2R1P - chain A; structure by X-ray diffraction, 1.80 A resolution.

== Chain A ==
Protein: Phosphotriesterase
From: Agrobacterium tumefaciens
Notes: EC 3.1.8.1
UniProtKB: Q93LD7 (Q93LD7_9RHIZ); residues 34-361 here correspond to UniProt positions 33-360 (UniProt number = residue number - 1)
Amino-acid sequence (328 residues; numbered 34 to 361; the number before each row is that of its first residue):
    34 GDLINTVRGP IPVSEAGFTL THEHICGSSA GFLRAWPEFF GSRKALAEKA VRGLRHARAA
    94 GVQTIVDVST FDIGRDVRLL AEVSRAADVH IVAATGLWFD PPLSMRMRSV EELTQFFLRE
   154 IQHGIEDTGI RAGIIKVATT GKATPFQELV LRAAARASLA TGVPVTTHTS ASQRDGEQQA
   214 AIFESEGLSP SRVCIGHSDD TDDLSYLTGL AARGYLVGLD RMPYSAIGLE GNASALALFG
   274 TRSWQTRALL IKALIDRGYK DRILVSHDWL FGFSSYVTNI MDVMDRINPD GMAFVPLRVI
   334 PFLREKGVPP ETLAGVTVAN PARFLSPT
Modified residues: Lys169 (lysine nz-carboxylic acid; KCX)
Differences from the reference sequence: engineered mutation Ala92 (Ser91 in Q93LD7), Arg185 (Lys184 in Q93LD7)
Bound ions: Fe2+: His55, His57, Lys169, Asp301 (together with o,O-diethyl hydrogen thiophosphate); Co2+: Lys169, His201, His230 (together with o,O-diethyl hydrogen thiophosphate)
Small-molecule neighbours: o,O-diethyl hydrogen thiophosphate (DPJ): His55, His57, Gly60, Ile106, Trp131, Phe132, Lys169, His201, His230, Arg254, Tyr257, Leu271, Asp301, Leu303, Phe306, Ser308

== Overview ==
Bound to chain A: o,O-diethyl hydrogen thiophosphate. His55, His57, Lys169 and Asp301 form the Fe2+ site.
Lys169, His201 and His230 form the Co2+ site.
Chain A is Phosphotriesterase (Agrobacterium tumefaciens); the structure, OpdA from Agrobacterium radiobacter
with bound product diethyl thiophosphate from co-crystallisation with tetraethyl dithiopyrophosphate- 1.8 A,
was determined by X-ray diffraction, deposited together with 3C86, 2R1K, 2R1L and 2R1M.
